7KH0 - chains B and G of the 7 polymer chains in the assembly; structure by electron microscopy, 2.80 A resolution.

Chain B:
Molecule: Guanine nucleotide-binding protein G(I)/G(S)/G(T) subunit beta-1
From: Homo sapiens
UniProtKB: P62873 (GBB1_HUMAN); residue numbers follow UniProt; this construct covers 2-340
Amino-acid sequence (350 residues; each row starts with the number of its first residue; numbers below 1 keep their minus sign (His-9 is residue -9)):
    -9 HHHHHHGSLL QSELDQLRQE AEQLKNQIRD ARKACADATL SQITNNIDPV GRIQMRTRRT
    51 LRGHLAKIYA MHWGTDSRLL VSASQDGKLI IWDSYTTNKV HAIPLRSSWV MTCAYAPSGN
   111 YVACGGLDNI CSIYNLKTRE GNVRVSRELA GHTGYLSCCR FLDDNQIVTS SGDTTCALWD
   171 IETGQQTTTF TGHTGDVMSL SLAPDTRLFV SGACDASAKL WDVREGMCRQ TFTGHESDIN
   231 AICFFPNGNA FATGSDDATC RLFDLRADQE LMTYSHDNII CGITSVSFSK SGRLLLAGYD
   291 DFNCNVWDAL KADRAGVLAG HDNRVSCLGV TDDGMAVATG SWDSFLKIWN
Not modelled in the structure: -9 to 1
Differences from the reference sequence: expression tag (-9 to 1)
Swiss-Prot annotation at these positions:
  - modified residue: Ser2 (N-acetylserine), His266 (Phosphohistidine)
  - natural variant: Leu30 (L30F: In MRD42; uncertain significance), Arg52 (R52G: In MRD42), Gly64 (G64V: In MRD42), Asp76 (D76E: In MRD42; D76G: In MRD42), Gly77 (G77S: In MRD42), Lys78 (K78R: In MRD42), Ile80 (I80N: In MRD42; I80T: In MRD42), His91 (H91R: In MRD42; uncertain significance), Ala92 (A92T: In MRD42), Pro94 (P94S: In MRD42), Leu95 (L95P: In MRD42), Arg96 (R96L: In MRD42), 5 further natural variant entries in UniProt

Chain G:
Molecule: Guanine nucleotide-binding protein G(I)/G(S)/G(O) subunit gamma-2
From: Homo sapiens
UniProtKB: P59768 (GBG2_HUMAN); residues 2-68 here = UniProt positions 2-68
Amino-acid sequence (67 residues; each row starts with the number of its first residue):
     2 ASNNTASIAQ ARKLVEQLKM EANIDRIKVS KAAADLMAYC EAHAKEDPLL TPVPASENPF
    62 REKKFFC
Not modelled in the structure: 2-4, 65-68
Swiss-Prot annotation at these positions:
  - modified residue: Ala2 (N-acetylalanine), Cys68 (Cysteine methyl ester)
  - lipidation: Cys68 (S-geranylgeranyl cysteine)

Chain B / chain G interface:
Contacting residue pairs (73; chain B residue first):
  Leu4(B) - Ser8(G)
  Leu7(B) - Ile9(G)
  Leu7(B) - Ala12(G)  hydrophobic
  Leu7(B) - Arg13(G)
  Leu7(B) - Val16(G)  hydrophobic
  Ala11(B) - Leu19(G)
  Leu14(B) - Leu19(G)  hydrophobic
  Leu14(B) - Lys20(G)
  Gln17(B) - Ala23(G)
  Ile18(B) - Ala23(G)  hydrophobic
  Ala21(B) - Arg27(G)
  Arg22(B) - Glu22(G)  salt bridge
  Cys25(B) - Arg27(G)
  Cys25(B) - Lys29(G)  hydrogen bond (backbone-side chain)
  Cys25(B) - Val30(G)  hydrogen bond (backbone-backbone)
  Ala26(B) - Lys29(G)
  Ala26(B) - Val30(G)  hydrophobic
  Asp27(B) - Lys29(G)  salt bridge
  Ala28(B) - Val30(G)
  Leu30(B) - Ala34(G)  hydrophobic
  Ile33(B) - Ser31(G)
  Ile33(B) - Ala34(G)  hydrophobic
  Ile37(B) - Met38(G)  hydrophobic
  Arg48(B) - Asn59(G)
  Arg48(B) - Phe61(G)  hydrogen bond (side chain-backbone)
  Arg48(B) - Lys64(G)
  Arg49(B) - Pro60(G)  hydrogen bond (side chain-backbone)
  Arg49(B) - Phe61(G)
  Arg49(B) - Lys64(G)
  Ser84(B) - Phe61(G)
  Tyr85(B) - Pro60(G)
  Tyr85(B) - Phe61(G)  hydrophobic
  Met217(B) - Met21(G)  hydrophobic
  Cys218(B) - Gln18(G)
  Cys218(B) - Met21(G)
  Arg219(B) - Glu22(G)
  Gln220(B) - Glu22(G)
  Gln220(B) - Ile25(G)
  Thr221(B) - Glu22(G)  hydrogen bond (backbone-side chain)
  Phe235(B) - Leu37(G)  hydrophobic
  Phe235(B) - Tyr40(G)  hydrophobic
  Phe235(B) - Cys41(G)  hydrophobic
  Pro236(B) - Tyr40(G)
  Asn237(B) - Tyr40(G)
  Asp254(B) - Ala33(G)
  Arg256(B) - Arg27(G)
  Arg256(B) - Ile28(G)  hydrogen bond (backbone-backbone)
  Arg256(B) - Asp36(G)  salt bridge
  Ala257(B) - Ile28(G)
  Ala257(B) - Val30(G)  hydrophobic
  Asp258(B) - Ile25(G)
  Asp258(B) - Arg27(G)  salt bridge
  Gln259(B) - Val30(G)
  Leu261(B) - Val30(G)  hydrophobic
  Ser279(B) - Asp48(G)  hydrogen bond
  Lys280(B) - Glu47(G)
  Lys280(B) - Asp48(G)
  Ser281(B) - Tyr40(G)
  Ser281(B) - Cys41(G)
  Ser281(B) - His44(G)
  Ser281(B) - Asp48(G)  hydrogen bond
  Gly282(B) - Cys41(G)
  Arg283(B) - Leu51(G)
  Leu284(B) - Leu51(G)  hydrophobic
  Leu300(B) - Cys41(G)  hydrophobic
  Asp323(B) - Pro49(G)
  Gly324(B) - Pro49(G)
  Gly324(B) - Leu50(G)
  Met325(B) - Pro49(G)  hydrophobic
  Met325(B) - Pro60(G)
  Ala326(B) - Phe61(G)  hydrophobic
  Asn340(B) - Asn59(G)  hydrogen bond
  Asn340(B) - Phe61(G)
Other interface residues (no listed pair), chain B (55 interface residues in all): Glu10, Gln13, Lys15, Thr34, Val40, Ile43, Met45, Ala240, Leu252, Ile338
Other interface residues (no listed pair), chain G (39 interface residues in all): Asp26, Val54, Glu58, Arg62, Glu63

In short:
55 residues of chain B face 39 of chain G across their interface; the contacts include 9 hydrogen bonds and 4
salt bridges. Polar pairs include Arg22(B)-Glu22(G), Asp27(B)-Lys29(G) and Arg256(B)-Asp36(G).
Here chain B is Guanine nucleotide-binding protein G(I)/G(S)/G(T) subunit beta-1 and chain G is Guanine
nucleotide-binding protein G(I)/G(S)/G(O) subunit gamma-2, both from Homo sapiens. Entry 7KH0 (Cryo-EM
structure of the human arginine vasopressin AVP-vasopressin receptor V2R-Gs signaling complex) was determined
by electron microscopy.
